6NDV - chain B; structure by X-ray diffraction, 1.50 A resolution.

# Chain B
Molecule: Flagellar hook protein FlgE
From: Treponema denticola
UniProt: Q9RQB6 (Q9RQB6_TREDN); residues 1-177 here correspond to UniProt positions 168-344 (UniProt number = residue number + 167)
Amino-acid sequence (178 residues; row label = number of the first residue in the row; numbering starts at 0):
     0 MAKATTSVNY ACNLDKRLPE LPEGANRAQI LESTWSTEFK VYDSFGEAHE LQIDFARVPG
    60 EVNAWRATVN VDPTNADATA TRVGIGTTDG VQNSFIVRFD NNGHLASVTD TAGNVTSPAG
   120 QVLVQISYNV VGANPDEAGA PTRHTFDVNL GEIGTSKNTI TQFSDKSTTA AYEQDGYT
Unresolved in the structure: 0
Construct notes: initiating methionine (0); engineered mutation Ala169 (Lys336 in Q9RQB6)
What the authors report for this chain:
  - mutagenesis - C11A, C11T, N12A, T160P, T167A: abolished catalytic activity
  - mutagenesis - T160A: unchanged catalytic activity
  - mutagenesis - C11S, N12D, N12E, N12Q, K165R: decreased catalytic activity

# Summary
The paper reports that C11A, C11T and N12A, among others, abolish catalytic activity; C11S, N12D and N12E,
among others, reduce catalytic activity; 11 substitutions were tested in all.
Chain B is Flagellar hook protein FlgE (Treponema denticola); the structure, FlgE D2 domain K336A mutant, was
determined by X-ray diffraction together with 6NDT, 6NDW and 6NDX from the same study.
